8GWH - chains A and E; structure by X-ray diffraction, 2.00 A resolution.

# Chain A
Name: Tyrosine-protein phosphatase non-receptor type 21
From: Homo sapiens
Notes: EC 3.1.3.48; fragment: PTPN21 PTP domain
Reference sequence: Q16825 (PTN21_HUMAN); residue numbers follow UniProt; this construct covers 876-1174
Chain sequence (299 residues; row label = number of the first residue in the row):
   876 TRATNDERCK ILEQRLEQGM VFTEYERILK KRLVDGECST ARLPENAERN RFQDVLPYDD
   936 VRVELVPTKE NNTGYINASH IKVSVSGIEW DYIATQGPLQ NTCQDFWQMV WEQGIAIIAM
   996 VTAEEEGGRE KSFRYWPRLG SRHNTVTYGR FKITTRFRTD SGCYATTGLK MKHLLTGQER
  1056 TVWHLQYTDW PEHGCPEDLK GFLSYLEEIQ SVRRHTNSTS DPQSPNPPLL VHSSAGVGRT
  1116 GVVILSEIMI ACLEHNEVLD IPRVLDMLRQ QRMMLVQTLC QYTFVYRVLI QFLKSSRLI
Not modelled in the structure: 876, 1172-1174
Differences from the reference sequence: engineered mutation Ser1108 (Cys in Q16825)
Disulfide bonds: Cys1070-Cys1155
Curated features (UniProtKB/Swiss-Prot):
  - binding site (substrate): Glu1067, Gln1152
What the authors report for this chain:
  - binding site for SRC pTyr530 peptide (chain E): Phe927, Ala1110, Val1112, Arg1114, Gln1152, Gln1156
  - mutagenesis - C1108S: abolished catalytic activity
  - mutagenesis - E1067D (15-fold): increased catalytic activity on Src pY530 synthetic peptide
  - mutagenesis - E1067D/C1108S: unchanged binding to Src pY530 synthetic peptide
  - catalytic residues: Glu1067 (proposed by the authors, not directly observed)
  - mutagenesis - C1070S, Q1152A, C1155S, Q1156A: decreased catalytic activity
  - mutagenesis - R1114Q: abolished catalytic activity on DiFMUP
  - mutagenesis - R1114Q: abolished catalytic activity on Src pY530 peptide
  - mutagenesis - R1114Q: decreased binding to Src pY530 peptide
  - disease-associated variants - R1089H: abolished binding to Tyrosine-protein phosphatase non-receptor type 21 (chain A)

# Chain E
Name: SRC pTyr530 peptide
Chain sequence (5 residues; numbered 527 to 531; the number before each row is that of its first residue):
   527 EPQYQ
Not modelled in the structure: 527
Modified residues: Tyr530 (O-phosphotyrosine; PTR)

# How chain A and chain E interact
Contacting residue pairs - 18 pairs, chain A then chain E:
  Phe927(A) - Pro528(E)
  Phe927(A) - Gln529(E)
  Phe927(A) - Tyr530(E)
  Gln928(A) - Pro528(E)  hydrogen bond (backbone-backbone)
  Asp929(A) - Pro528(E)
  Asp929(A) - Gln529(E)  hydrogen bond
  Asp929(A) - Tyr530(E)  hydrogen bond (side chain-backbone)
  Asp929(A) - Gln531(E)
  Val930(A) - Tyr530(E)
  Ser1108(A) - Tyr530(E)
  Ser1109(A) - Tyr530(E)
  Ala1110(A) - Tyr530(E)
  Gly1111(A) - Tyr530(E)
  Val1112(A) - Tyr530(E)
  Gly1113(A) - Tyr530(E)
  Arg1114(A) - Tyr530(E)
  Gln1152(A) - Tyr530(E)
  Gln1152(A) - Gln531(E)  hydrogen bond (side chain-backbone)
Other interface residues (no listed pair), chain A (14 interface residues in all): Thr1115, Met1149

# Summary
14 residues of chain A and 4 residues of chain E are in contact, with 4 hydrogen bonds. Among the polar pairs
are Asp929(A)-Gln529(E), Asp929(A)-Tyr530(E) and Gln1152(A)-Gln531(E). The paper reports the catalytic residue
Glu1067(A); C1070S, Q1152A and C1155S of chain A, among others, reduce catalytic activity; 9 substitutions
were tested in all.
Here chain A is Tyrosine-protein phosphatase non-receptor type 21 (Homo sapiens) and chain E is SRC pTyr530
peptide. Entry 8GWH (PTPN21 PTP domain C1108S mutant in complex with SRC pTyr530 peptide) was determined by
X-ray diffraction (same publication as 8GXE, 8GVL and 8GVV).
